PDB entry 4QVW | X-ray diffraction, 3.00 A resolution | chains O and U of the 28 polymer chains in the assembly

# Chain O
Molecule: Proteasome subunit alpha type-2
Source organism: Saccharomyces cerevisiae
Notes: EC 3.4.25.1; engineered mutation(s): A49S
UniProtKB: P23639 (PSA2_YEAST); residues 1-250 here = UniProt positions 1-250
Chain sequence (250 residues; numbered 1 to 250; the number before each row is that of its first residue):
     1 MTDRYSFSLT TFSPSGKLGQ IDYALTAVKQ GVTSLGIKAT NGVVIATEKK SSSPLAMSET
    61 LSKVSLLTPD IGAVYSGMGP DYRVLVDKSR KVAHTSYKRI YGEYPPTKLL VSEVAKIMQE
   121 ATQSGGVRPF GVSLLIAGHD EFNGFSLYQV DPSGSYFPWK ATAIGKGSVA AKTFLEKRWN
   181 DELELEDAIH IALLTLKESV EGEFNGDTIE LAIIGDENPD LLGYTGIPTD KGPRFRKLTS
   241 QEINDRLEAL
UniProt features mapped onto this chain:
  - cross-link: Lys108 (Glycyl lysine isopeptide (Lys-Gly) (interchain with G-Cter in ubiquitin))

# Chain U
Molecule: Proteasome subunit alpha type-1
Source organism: Saccharomyces cerevisiae
Notes: EC 3.4.25.1
UniProtKB: P21243 (PSA1_YEAST); residues -8 to 243 here correspond to UniProt positions 1-252 (UniProt number = residue number + 9)
Chain sequence (252 residues; row label = number of the first residue in the row; numbers below 1 keep their minus sign (Met-8 is residue -8)):
    -8 MSGAAAASAA GYDRHITIFS PEGRLYQVEY AFKATNQTNI NSLAVRGKDC TVVISQKKVP
    52 DKLLDPTTVS YIFCISRTIG MVVNGPIPDA RNAALRAKAE AAEFRYKYGY DMPCDVLAKR
   112 MANLSQIYTQ RAYMRPLGVI LTFVSVDEEL GPSIYKTDPA GYYVGYKATA TGPKQQEITT
   172 NLENHFKKSK IDHINEESWE KVVEFAITHM IDALGTEFSK NDLEVGVATK DKFFTLSAEN
   232 IEERLVAIAE QD
Unresolved in the structure: -8 to 1, 243

# Interface between chain O and chain U
Residue-residue contacts (64):
  Asp3(O) with Tyr124(U)
  Tyr5(O) with Ile7(U); Ala123(U), hydrophobic; Tyr124(U), hydrophobic
  Leu9(O) with Ile9(U), hydrophobic; Ala123(U), hydrophobic
  Gln20(O) with Ile9(U); Phe10(U), hydrogen bond (side chain-backbone)
  Tyr23(O) with Phe10(U), hydrophobic; Ser11(U); Pro12(U), hydrophobic; Gly14(U)
  Ala24(O) with Phe10(U), hydrophobic
  Thr26(O) with Pro12(U); Glu13(U)
  Ala27(O) with Gly14(U)
  Ser52(O) with Tyr153(U), hydrogen bond
  Pro54(O) with Lys158(U), hydrogen bond (backbone-side chain); Glu174(U)
  Leu55(O) with Tyr157(U); Lys158(U), hydrogen bond (backbone-backbone); Ala159(U); Thr170(U); Leu173(U), hydrophobic; Phe177(U), hydrophobic
  Ala56(O) with Gly156(U); Tyr157(U), hydrophobic
  Met57(O) with Arg37(U); Val155(U); Gly156(U), hydrogen bond (backbone-backbone); Tyr157(U); Lys158(U)
  Thr60(O) with Tyr146(U); Val155(U); Gly156(U), hydrogen bond (side chain-backbone)
  Leu61(O) with Tyr153(U), hydrophobic
  Met78(O) with Phe10(U), hydrophobic; Leu16(U), hydrophobic
  Pro80(O) with Gln117(U); Ala151(U); Gly152(U); Tyr153(U)
  Asp81(O) with Gln117(U)
  Arg83(O) with Ala113(U), hydrogen bond (side chain-backbone); Asn114(U); Gly152(U), hydrogen bond (side chain-backbone); Tyr154(U)
  Val84(O) with Asn114(U); Gln117(U)
  Asp87(O) with Lys110(U), salt bridge; Asn114(U)
  Gly126(O) with Arg122(U); Ala123(U), hydrogen bond (backbone-backbone)
  Val127(O) with Gln121(U); Arg122(U)
  Arg128(O) with Thr8(U); Phe10(U); Leu16(U); Thr120(U), hydrogen bond (side chain-backbone); Gln121(U), hydrogen bond (backbone-backbone)
  Pro129(O) with Phe10(U); Gln121(U)
  Phe130(O) with Gln121(U)
  Gly131(O) with Phe10(U)
Also at the interface, not in a pair above, chain O (31 interface residues in all): Met1, Thr2, Ser53, Ala121
Also at the interface, not in a pair above, chain U (34 interface residues in all): Thr160

# Overview
31 residues of chain O and 34 residues of chain U are in contact; the contacts include 11 hydrogen bonds and 1
salt bridge. Polar contacts include Asp87(O)-Lys110(U), Gln20(O)-Phe10(U) and Ser52(O)-Tyr153(U).
Chain O is Proteasome subunit alpha type-2 and chain U is Proteasome subunit alpha type-1, both from
Saccharomyces cerevisiae; the structure, yCP beta5-A49S-mutant in complex with bortezomib, was determined by
X-ray diffraction together with 4QUX, 4QUY, 4QV0, 4QV1, 4QV3, 4QV4 and 42 further entries from the same study.
